PDB entry 7DBD | X-ray diffraction, 3.09 A resolution | chains C and E of the 6 polymer chains in the assembly

# Chain C
Molecule: Tubulin alpha-1B chain
Organism: Sus scrofa
UniProtKB: Q2XVP4 (TBA1B_PIG); residues 1-451 here = UniProt positions 1-451
Amino-acid sequence (451 residues; each row starts with the number of its first residue):
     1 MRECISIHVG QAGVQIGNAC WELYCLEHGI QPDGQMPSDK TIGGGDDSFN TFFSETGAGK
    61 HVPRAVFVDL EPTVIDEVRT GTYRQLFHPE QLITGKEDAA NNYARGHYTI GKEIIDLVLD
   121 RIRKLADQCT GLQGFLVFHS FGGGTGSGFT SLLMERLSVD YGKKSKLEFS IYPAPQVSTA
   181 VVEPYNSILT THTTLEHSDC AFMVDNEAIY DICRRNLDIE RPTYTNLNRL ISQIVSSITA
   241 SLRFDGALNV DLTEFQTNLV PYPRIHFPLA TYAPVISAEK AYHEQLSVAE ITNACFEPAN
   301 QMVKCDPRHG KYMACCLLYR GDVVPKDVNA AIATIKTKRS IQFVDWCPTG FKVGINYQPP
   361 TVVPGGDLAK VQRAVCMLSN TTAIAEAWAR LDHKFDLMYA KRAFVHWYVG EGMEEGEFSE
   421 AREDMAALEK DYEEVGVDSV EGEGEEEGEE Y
Disordered / not traced: 442-451
Bound ions: Ca2+: Asp39, Thr41, Gly44, Glu55; Mg2+: Glu71 (together with GTP)
Residues lining bound ligands:
  - GTP (guanosine-5'-triphosphate): Val9, Gly10, Gln11, Ala12, Gln15, Ile16, Asp69, Asp98, Ala99, Ala100, Asn101, Ser140, Gly142, Gly143, Gly144, Thr145, Gly146, Ile171, Pro173, Val177, Ser178, Thr179, Glu183, Asn206, Tyr224, Leu227, Asn228, Ile231
  - H0U (N-[5-(5-cyanothiophen-2-yl)-2-methyl-phenyl]-4-methyl-benzenesulfonamide): Asn101, Thr179, Ala180, Val181
UniProt features mapped onto this chain:
  - motif: Met1 to Cys4 (MREC motif)
  - active site: Glu254
  - binding site (GTP): Gly10, Gln11, Ala12, Gln15, Glu71, Ala99, Ser140, Gly143, Gly144, Thr145, Gly146, Thr179, Glu183, Asn206, Tyr224, Asn228, Leu252
  - binding site (Mg(2+)): Glu71
  - site: Tyr451 (Involved in polymerization)
  - modified residue: Lys40 (N6,N6,N6-trimethyllysine), Ser48 (Phosphoserine), Ser232 (Phosphoserine), Tyr282 (3'-nitrotyrosine), Arg339 (Omega-N-methylarginine), Ser439 (Phosphoserine), Glu443 (5-glutamyl polyglutamate), Glu445 (5-glutamyl polyglutamate), Tyr451 (3'-nitrotyrosine)
  - cross-link (Glycyl lysine isopeptide (Lys-Gly)): Lys326 (interchain with G-Cter in ubiquitin), Lys370 (interchain with G-Cter in ubiquitin)

# Chain E
Molecule: Stathmin-4
Organism: Mus musculus
UniProtKB: P63042 (STMN4_MOUSE); residues 3-143 here correspond to UniProt positions 49-189 (UniProt number = residue number + 46)
Amino-acid sequence (143 residues; each row starts with the number of its first residue):
     1 MADMEVIELN KCTSGQSFEV ILKPPSFDGV PEFNASLPRR RDPSLEEIQK KLEAAEERRK
    61 YQEAELLKHL AEKREHEREV IQKAIEENNN FIKMAKEKLA QKMESNKENR EAHLAAMLER
   121 LQEKDKHAEE VRKNKELKEE ASR
Disordered / not traced: 1-3, 27-41, 142-143
Sequence notes: initiating methionine (1); expression tag (2)

# Interface between chain C and chain E
Residue-residue contacts - 30 pairs, chain C then chain E:
  His107(C) - Lys102(E)  hydrogen bond
  His107(C) - Met103(E)
  Tyr108(C) - Lys102(E)
  Tyr108(C) - Met103(E)  hydrophobic
  Tyr108(C) - Asn106(E)
  Thr109(C) - Arg110(E)  hydrogen bond
  Glu155(C) - Leu99(E)
  Glu155(C) - Lys102(E)  salt bridge
  Arg156(C) - Leu99(E)
  Ser158(C) - Phe91(E)
  Ser158(C) - Ile92(E)
  Val159(C) - Ile92(E)
  Val159(C) - Ala95(E)  hydrophobic
  Val159(C) - Lys96(E)
  Gly162(C) - Ile92(E)
  Lys163(C) - Asn88(E)
  Thr193(C) - Lys102(E)
  Glu196(C) - Phe91(E)
  His197(C) - Phe91(E)
  Val409(C) - His113(E)
  Gly410(C) - Arg110(E)
  Gly410(C) - His113(E)
  Glu411(C) - Asn106(E)
  Glu411(C) - Arg110(E)  salt bridge
  Gly412(C) - Asn106(E)  hydrogen bond (backbone-side chain)
  Gly412(C) - Asn109(E)
  Gly412(C) - Arg110(E)
  Met413(C) - Asn106(E)
  Glu414(C) - Ser105(E)
  Glu414(C) - Asn109(E)  hydrogen bond
Other interface residues (no listed pair), chain C (21 interface residues in all): Tyr103, Lys112, Leu152
Other interface residues (no listed pair), chain E (14 interface residues in all): Lys98

# In short
21 residues of chain C and 14 residues of chain E are in contact; the contacts include 4 hydrogen bonds and 2
salt bridges. Polar pairs include Glu155(C)-Lys102(E), Glu411(C)-Arg110(E) and His107(C)-Lys102(E). Ligands of
chain C: GTP and compound H0U.
Chain C is Tubulin alpha-1B chain (Sus scrofa) and chain E is Stathmin-4 (Mus musculus); the structure, 444 in
complex with tubulin, was determined by X-ray diffraction.
